5KD4 - chains A and B of the 3 polymer chains in the assembly; structure by X-ray diffraction, 3.05 A resolution.

# Chain A
Protein: H-2 class I histocompatibility antigen, D-D alpha chain
From: Mus musculus
Reference sequence: P01900 (HA12_MOUSE); residues 2-277 here correspond to UniProt positions 26-301 (UniProt number = residue number + 24)
Sequence (277 residues; each row starts with the number of its first residue):
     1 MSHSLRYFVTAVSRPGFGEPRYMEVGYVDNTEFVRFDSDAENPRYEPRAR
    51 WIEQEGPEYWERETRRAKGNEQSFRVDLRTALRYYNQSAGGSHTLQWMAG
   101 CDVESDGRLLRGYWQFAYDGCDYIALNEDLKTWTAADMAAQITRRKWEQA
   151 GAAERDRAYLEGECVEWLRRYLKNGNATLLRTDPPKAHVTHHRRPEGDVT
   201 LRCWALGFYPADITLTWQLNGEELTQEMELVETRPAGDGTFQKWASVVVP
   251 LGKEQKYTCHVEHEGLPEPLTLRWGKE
Disordered / not traced: 1, 275-277
Cystine bridges: C101-C164, C203-C259
Sequence notes: initiating methionine (1)
Curated features (UniProtKB/Swiss-Prot):
  - region: G275 to E277 (Connecting peptide)
  - glycosylation (N-linked (GlcNAc...) asparagine): N86, N176

# Chain B
Protein: Beta-2-microglobulin
From: Mus musculus
Reference sequence: P01887 (B2MG_MOUSE); residues 1-99 here correspond to UniProt positions 21-119 (UniProt number = residue number + 20)
Sequence (100 residues; numbered 0 to 99; the number before each row is that of its first residue; numbering starts at 0):
     0 MIQKTPQIQVYSRHPPENGKPNILNCYVTQFHPPHIEIQMLKNGKKIPKV
    50 EMSDMSFSKDWSFYILAHTEFTPTETDTYACRVKHASMAEPKTVYWDRDM
Disordered / not traced: 0
Cystine bridges: C25-C80
Sequence notes: initiating methionine (0)

# Chain A / chain B interface
Contacting residue pairs (46):
  F8(A) - F56(B)  hydrophobic
  V9(A) - F56(B)
  T10(A) - F56(B)
  T10(A) - F62(B)
  M23(A) - M54(B)  hydrophobic
  Y27(A) - D53(B)
  Y27(A) - M54(B)
  T94(A) - H31(B)
  T94(A) - P33(B)
  Q96(A) - F56(B)
  Q96(A) - W60(B)  hydrogen bond (side chain-backbone)
  Q96(A) - F62(B)
  W97(A) - F56(B)
  M98(A) - W60(B)  hydrophobic
  Y113(A) - K58(B)
  Q115(A) - K58(B)
  Q115(A) - W60(B)
  A117(A) - W60(B)
  D119(A) - H31(B)
  G120(A) - H31(B)  hydrogen bond (backbone-side chain)
  D122(A) - D59(B)
  D122(A) - W60(B)  hydrogen bond
  H192(A) - D98(B)
  H192(A) - M99(B)
  W204(A) - M99(B)  hydrophobic
  V231(A) - Q8(B)
  E232(A) - Q6(B)
  E232(A) - Q8(B)  hydrogen bond
  E232(A) - T28(B)  hydrogen bond
  E232(A) - Q29(B)  hydrogen bond
  E232(A) - Y63(B)
  T233(A) - Y26(B)
  R234(A) - Q8(B)
  R234(A) - Y10(B)
  R234(A) - Y26(B)
  P235(A) - Y10(B)  hydrogen bond (backbone-side chain)
  P235(A) - N24(B)
  P235(A) - Y26(B)
  P235(A) - L65(B)  hydrophobic
  A236(A) - R12(B)
  A236(A) - N24(B)
  D238(A) - R12(B)  salt bridge
  D238(A) - H13(B)
  Q242(A) - Y10(B)
  Q242(A) - S11(B)
  Q242(A) - R12(B)  hydrogen bond (side chain-backbone)
Other interface residues (no listed pair), chain A (33 interface residues in all): V25, E32, R48, F116, T190, R202, L206, G237
Other interface residues (no listed pair), chain B (29 interface residues in all): Q2, K3, P14, P32, M51, S55

# In short
The interface between chain A and chain B involves 33 residues on one side and 29 on the other, with 8
hydrogen bonds and 1 salt bridge. Among the polar pairs are D238(A)-R12(B), Q96(A)-W60(B) and G120(A)-H31(B).
Here chain A is H-2 class I histocompatibility antigen, D-D alpha chain and chain B is Beta-2-microglobulin,
both from Mus musculus. Entry 5KD4 (Crystal Structure of Murine MHC-I H-2Dd in complex with Murine
Beta2-Microglobulin and a Variant of Peptide ...) was determined by X-ray diffraction together with 5KD7 and
5T7G from the same study.
